PDB entry 1U5C | X-ray diffraction, 2.65 A resolution | chain A

# Chain A
Protein: L-lactate dehydrogenase
Source organism: Plasmodium falciparum
Notes: EC 1.1.1.27
Reference sequence: Q27743 (LDH1_PLAFD); the construct has insertions or renumbered stretches relative to UniProt, so the offset changes along the chain: 18-32 = UniProt 2-16; 34-47 = UniProt 17-30; 49-72 = UniProt 31-54; 74-81 = UniProt 57-64; 8 more segments
Amino-acid sequence (321 residues; each row starts with the number of its first residue; note: 18 numbers in that range are skipped by the numbering (no residue carries them; nothing is unmodelled there); a row labelled like 73A-73B holds insertion residues (73A, then the next letters in order)):
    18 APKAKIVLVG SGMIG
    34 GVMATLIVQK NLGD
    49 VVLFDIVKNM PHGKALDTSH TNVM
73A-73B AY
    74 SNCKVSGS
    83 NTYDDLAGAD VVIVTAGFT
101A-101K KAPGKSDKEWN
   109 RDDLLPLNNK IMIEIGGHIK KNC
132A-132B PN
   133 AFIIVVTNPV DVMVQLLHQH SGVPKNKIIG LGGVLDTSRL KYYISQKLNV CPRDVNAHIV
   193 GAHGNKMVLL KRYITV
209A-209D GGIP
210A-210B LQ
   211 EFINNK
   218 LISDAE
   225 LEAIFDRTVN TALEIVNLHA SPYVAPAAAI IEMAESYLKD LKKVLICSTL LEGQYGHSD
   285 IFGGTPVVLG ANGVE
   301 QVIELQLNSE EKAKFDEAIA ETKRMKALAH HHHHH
Not modelled in the structure: 101A-101K, 331-335
Differences from the reference sequence: expression tag (330-335)
Ligand contacts:
  - 3,7-dihydroxy-2-naphthoic acid (BIK): Asn-140, Pro-141, Leu-167, Asp-168, Arg-171, His-195, Gly-196, Ala-236, Pro-246
  - NAD (nicotinamide-adenine-dinucleotide): Val-26, Gly-27, Ser-28, Gly-29, Met-30, Ile-31, Gly-32, Phe-52, Asp-53, Ile-54, Val-55, Met-58, Tyr-85, Thr-97, Ala-98, Gly-99, Phe-100, Thr-101, Ile-119, Ile-123, Val-138, Thr-139, Asn-140, Val-142, Leu-163, Gly-164, Leu-167, His-195, Pro-246, Tyr-247, Pro-250
Curated features (UniProtKB/Swiss-Prot):
  - active site: His-195 (Proton acceptor)
  - binding site (NAD(+)): Met-30 to Leu-163
  - binding site (substrate): Arg-109, Arg-171, His-195

# In short
Bound to chain A: NAD and 3,7-dihydroxy-2-naphthoic acid. Curated annotation (UniProt) lists active-site
residue His-195, 9 NAD+-binding residues and 3 substrate-binding residues.
Chain A is L-lactate dehydrogenase (Plasmodium falciparum); the structure, Plasmodium falciparum lactate
dehydrogenase complexed with 3,7-dihydroxynaphthalene-2-carboxylic acid and NAD+, was determined by X-ray
diffraction (same publication as 1U4O, 1U4S, 1U5A and 1XIV).
